5L67 - chains O and U of the 28 polymer chains in the assembly; structure by X-ray diffraction, 2.60 A resolution.

# Chain O
Name: Proteasome subunit alpha type-2
Source organism: Saccharomyces cerevisiae (strain ATCC 204508 / S288c)
Notes: EC 3.4.25.1
UniProt: P23639 (PSA2_YEAST); residues 1-250 here = UniProt positions 1-250
Sequence (250 residues; each row starts with the number of its first residue):
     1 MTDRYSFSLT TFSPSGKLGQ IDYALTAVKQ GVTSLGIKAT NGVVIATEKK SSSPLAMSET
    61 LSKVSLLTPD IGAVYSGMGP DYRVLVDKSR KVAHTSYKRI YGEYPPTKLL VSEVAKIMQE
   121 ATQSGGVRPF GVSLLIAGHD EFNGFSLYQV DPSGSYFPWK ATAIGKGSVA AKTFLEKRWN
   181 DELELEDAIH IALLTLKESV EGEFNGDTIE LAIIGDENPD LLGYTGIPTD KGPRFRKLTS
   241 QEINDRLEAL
Swiss-Prot annotation at these positions:
  - cross-link: Lys108 (Glycyl lysine isopeptide (Lys-Gly) (interchain with G-Cter in ubiquitin))

# Chain U
Name: Proteasome subunit alpha type-1
Source organism: Saccharomyces cerevisiae (strain ATCC 204508 / S288c)
Notes: EC 3.4.25.1
UniProt: P21243 (PSA1_YEAST); residues -8 to 243 here correspond to UniProt positions 1-252 (UniProt number = residue number + 9)
Sequence (252 residues; numbered -8 to 243; the number before each row is that of its first residue; numbers below 1 keep their minus sign (Met-8 is residue -8)):
    -8 MSGAAAASAA GYDRHITIFS PEGRLYQVEY AFKATNQTNI NSLAVRGKDC TVVISQKKVP
    52 DKLLDPTTVS YIFCISRTIG MVVNGPIPDA RNAALRAKAE AAEFRYKYGY DMPCDVLAKR
   112 MANLSQIYTQ RAYMRPLGVI LTFVSVDEEL GPSIYKTDPA GYYVGYKATA TGPKQQEITT
   172 NLENHFKKSK IDHINEESWE KVVEFAITHM IDALGTEFSK NDLEVGVATK DKFFTLSAEN
   232 IEERLVAIAE QD
Unresolved in the structure: -8 to 1, 243

# Interface between chain O and chain U
Contacting residue pairs (63; chain O residue first):
  Asp3(O) - Tyr124(U)
  Tyr5(O) - Ile7(U)
  Tyr5(O) - Ala123(U)  hydrophobic
  Tyr5(O) - Tyr124(U)  hydrophobic
  Leu9(O) - Ile9(U)  hydrophobic
  Leu9(O) - Ala123(U)  hydrophobic
  Gln20(O) - Ile9(U)
  Gln20(O) - Phe10(U)  hydrogen bond (side chain-backbone)
  Tyr23(O) - Phe10(U)  hydrophobic
  Tyr23(O) - Ser11(U)
  Tyr23(O) - Pro12(U)  hydrophobic
  Tyr23(O) - Gly14(U)
  Ala24(O) - Phe10(U)  hydrophobic
  Thr26(O) - Glu13(U)
  Ala27(O) - Gly14(U)
  Ser52(O) - Tyr153(U)  hydrogen bond
  Pro54(O) - Lys158(U)  hydrogen bond (backbone-side chain)
  Pro54(O) - Glu174(U)
  Leu55(O) - Tyr157(U)
  Leu55(O) - Lys158(U)  hydrogen bond (backbone-backbone)
  Leu55(O) - Ala159(U)
  Leu55(O) - Thr170(U)
  Leu55(O) - Leu173(U)  hydrophobic
  Leu55(O) - Phe177(U)  hydrophobic
  Ala56(O) - Gly156(U)
  Ala56(O) - Tyr157(U)  hydrophobic
  Met57(O) - Arg37(U)
  Met57(O) - Val155(U)
  Met57(O) - Gly156(U)  hydrogen bond (backbone-backbone)
  Met57(O) - Tyr157(U)
  Met57(O) - Lys158(U)
  Thr60(O) - Tyr146(U)
  Thr60(O) - Val155(U)
  Thr60(O) - Gly156(U)  hydrogen bond (side chain-backbone)
  Leu61(O) - Tyr153(U)  hydrophobic
  Leu61(O) - Val155(U)  hydrophobic
  Met78(O) - Phe10(U)  hydrophobic
  Met78(O) - Leu16(U)  hydrophobic
  Pro80(O) - Gln117(U)
  Pro80(O) - Ala151(U)
  Pro80(O) - Gly152(U)
  Pro80(O) - Tyr153(U)
  Asp81(O) - Gln117(U)
  Arg83(O) - Ala113(U)  hydrogen bond (side chain-backbone)
  Arg83(O) - Asn114(U)
  Arg83(O) - Gly152(U)  hydrogen bond (side chain-backbone)
  Arg83(O) - Tyr154(U)
  Val84(O) - Asn114(U)
  Val84(O) - Gln117(U)
  Asp87(O) - Lys110(U)  salt bridge
  Asp87(O) - Asn114(U)
  Gly126(O) - Arg122(U)
  Gly126(O) - Ala123(U)  hydrogen bond (backbone-backbone)
  Val127(O) - Gln121(U)
  Val127(O) - Arg122(U)
  Arg128(O) - Thr8(U)
  Arg128(O) - Phe10(U)
  Arg128(O) - Leu16(U)
  Arg128(O) - Thr120(U)  hydrogen bond (side chain-backbone)
  Arg128(O) - Gln121(U)  hydrogen bond (backbone-backbone)
  Pro129(O) - Phe10(U)
  Phe130(O) - Gln121(U)
  Gly131(O) - Phe10(U)
Also at the interface, not in a pair above, chain O (31 interface residues in all): Met1, Thr2, Ser53, Ala121
Also at the interface, not in a pair above, chain U (34 interface residues in all): Thr160

# Overview
31 residues of chain O and 34 residues of chain U are in contact, with 11 hydrogen bonds and 1 salt bridge.
Polar pairs include Asp87(O)-Lys110(U), Gln20(O)-Phe10(U) and Ser52(O)-Tyr153(U).
Here chain O is Proteasome subunit alpha type-2 and chain U is Proteasome subunit alpha type-1, both from
Saccharomyces cerevisiae (strain ATCC 204508 / S288c). Entry 5L67 (Yeast 20S proteasome with mouse beta5i
(1-138) and mouse beta6 (97-111; 118-133) in complex with PR-924) was determined by X-ray diffraction (same
publication as 5L52, 5L54, 5L55, 5L5A, 5L5B, 5L5D and 30 further entries).
